1I51 - chains A and C of the 6 polymer chains in the assembly; structure by X-ray diffraction, 2.45 A resolution.

# Chain A (and C)
Protein: Caspase-7 subunit P20
Source organism: Homo sapiens
Notes: EC 3.4.22.-; chain C of this document is another copy of the same molecule, construct and numbering; everything in this record applies to it too
UniProt: P55210 (CASP7_HUMAN); residues 51-198 here = UniProt positions 51-198
Amino-acid sequence (148 residues; row label = number of the first residue in the row):
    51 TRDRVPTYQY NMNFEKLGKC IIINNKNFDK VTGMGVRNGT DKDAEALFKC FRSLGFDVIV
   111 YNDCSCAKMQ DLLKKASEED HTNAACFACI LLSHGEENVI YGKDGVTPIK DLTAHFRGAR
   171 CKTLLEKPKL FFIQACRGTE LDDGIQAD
Disordered / not traced: 51-57, 197-198
Construct notes: engineered mutation A169 (Asp in P55210)
Curated features (UniProtKB/Swiss-Prot):
  - region: K76 to R87 (Loop L1), R187 to Q196 (Loop L2)
  - active site: H144, C186
  - site: R187 (Involved in allosteric regulation)
  - modified residue: T173 (Phosphothreonine)
  - mutagenesis: T173 (T173A: Abolished phosphorylation by PAK2; when associated with A-30 and A-239), C186 (C186A: Abolished thiol protease activity), R187 (R187K: Does not significantly affect thiol protease catalytic efficiency; R187M/A/G: Reduced thiol protease catalytic efficiency; R187W/N: Strongly reduced thiol protease catalytic efficiency), D192 (D192A: Strongly reduced thiol protease activity), D198 (D198A: Strongly reduced cleavage and activation by initiator caspases. Abolished cleavage and activation by initiator caspases; when associated with A-206. In P7-D2A mutant ...)

# Chain A / chain C interface
Pairs across the interface - 6 pairs, chain A then chain C:
  A169(A) - I195(C)
  L175(A) - I195(C)  hydrophobic
  E176(A) - Q196(C)
  I195(A) - A169(C)
  I195(A) - L175(C)  hydrophobic
  Q196(A) - E176(C)
Also at the interface, not in a pair above, chain A (6 interface residues in all): G168
Also at the interface, not in a pair above, chain C (6 interface residues in all): G168

# In short
Chain A and chain C each contribute 6 residues to their interface. From UniProt: active-site residues H144(A)
and C186(A) and 8 mutagenesis sites on chain A.
Chain A and chain C are both Caspase-7 subunit P20 (Homo sapiens); the structure, Crystal structure of
caspase-7 complexed with xiap, was determined by X-ray diffraction.
